PDB entry 1V14 | X-ray diffraction, 2.90 A resolution | chains A and F of the 3 polymer chains in the assembly

[Chain A]
Name: Colicin E9
Organism: Escherichia coli
Notes: EC 3.1.21.1; fragment: c-terminal domain, residues 450-582
UniProt: P09883 (CEA9_ECOLI); residues 2-134 here correspond to UniProt positions 450-582 (UniProt number = residue number + 448)
Sequence (134 residues; each row starts with the number of its first residue):
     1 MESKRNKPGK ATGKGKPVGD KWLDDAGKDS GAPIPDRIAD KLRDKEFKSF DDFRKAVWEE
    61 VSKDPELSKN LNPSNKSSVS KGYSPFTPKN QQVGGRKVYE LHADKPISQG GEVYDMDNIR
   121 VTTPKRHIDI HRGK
Not modelled in the structure: 1, 134
Construct notes: engineered mutation Ala103 (His551 in P09883)
Ion coordination: Mg2+: His102 (shared with 1 residue of chain E)
UniProt features mapped onto this chain:
  - binding site (Zn(2+)): His102, His127, His131

[Chain F]
Molecule: 8-nt DNA strand
Sequence (8 nucleotides; each row starts with the number of its first residue):
     9 GCGATCGC
Ion coordination: Mg2+: DC10 (shared with 1 residue of chain K)

[Interface between chain A and chain F]
Pairs across the interface - 10 pairs, chain A then chain F:
  Val93(A) - DT13(F)  phosphate contact
  Val93(A) - DC14(F)  phosphate contact
  Gly94(A) - DT13(F)  phosphate contact
  Gly95(A) - DA12(F)  sugar contact
  Gly95(A) - DT13(F)  hydrogen bond to the phosphate
  Arg96(A) - DA12(F)  base contact
  Arg96(A) - DT13(F)  hydrogen bond to the sugar
  Ile128(A) - DC14(F)  sugar contact
  Arg132(A) - DC14(F)  phosphate contact
  Arg132(A) - DG15(F)  salt bridge to the phosphate

[Overview]
The interface between chain A and chain F involves 6 residues on one side and 4 on the other, with 2 hydrogen
bonds and 1 salt bridge. Polar contacts include Arg96(A)-DT13(F), Gly95(A)-DT13(F) and Arg132(A)-DG15(F). From
UniProt: 3 Zn2+-binding residues on chain A.
Here chain A is Colicin E9 (Escherichia coli) and chain F is an 8-nt DNA strand. Entry 1V14 (Crystal Structure
of the Colicin E9, mutant His103Ala, in complex with Mg+2 and dsDNA (resolution 2.9A)) was determined by X-ray
diffraction, deposited together with 1V13.
